Entry 5O9T (X-ray diffraction, 2.15 A resolution); this record covers chains A and C.

Chain A:
Molecule: Glycylpeptide N-tetradecanoyltransferase 1
From: Homo sapiens
Notes: EC 2.3.1.97
UniProtKB: P30419 (NMT1_HUMAN); numbering as in UniProt (aligned over 99-496)
Sequence (402 residues; numbered 95 to 496; the number before each row is that of its first residue):
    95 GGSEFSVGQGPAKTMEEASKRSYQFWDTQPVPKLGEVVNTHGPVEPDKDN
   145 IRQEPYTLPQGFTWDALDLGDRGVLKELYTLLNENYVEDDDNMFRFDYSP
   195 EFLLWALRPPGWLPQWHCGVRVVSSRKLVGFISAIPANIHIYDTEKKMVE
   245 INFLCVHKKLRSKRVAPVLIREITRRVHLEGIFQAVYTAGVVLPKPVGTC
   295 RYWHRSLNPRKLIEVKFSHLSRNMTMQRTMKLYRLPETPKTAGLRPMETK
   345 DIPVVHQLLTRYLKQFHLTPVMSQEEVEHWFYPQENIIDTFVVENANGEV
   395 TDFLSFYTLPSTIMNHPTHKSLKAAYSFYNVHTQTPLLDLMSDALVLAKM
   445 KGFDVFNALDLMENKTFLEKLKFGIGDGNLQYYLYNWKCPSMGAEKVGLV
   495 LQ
Not modelled in the structure: 95-104
Differences from the reference sequence: expression tag (95-98)
Curated features (UniProtKB/Swiss-Prot):
  - binding site (tetradecanoyl-CoA): Q118, F119, W120, F247, L248, C249, V250, S256, R258, V259, A260
Residues lining bound ligands: tetradecanoyl-coa (MYA): R115, Y117, Q118, F119, W120, N179, Y180, V181, V243, I245, N246, F247, L248, C249, V250, R255, S256, K257, R258, V259, A260, P261, I264, I267, T268, V271, H272, I276, F277, Q278, A279, Y281, T282, A283, V285, L287, Y479

Chain C:
Molecule: 1IP-cys-phe-ser-lys-pro-arg
Sequence (7 residues; row label = number of the first residue in the row):
     1 XCFSKPR
Modified residues: 1IP (n~2~-(phosphonoacetyl)-L-asparagine) at position 1

How chain A and chain C interact:
Residue-residue contacts - 47 pairs, chain A then chain C:
  Y180(A) with 1IP_1(C)
  V181(A) with 1IP_1(C); F3(C)
  E182(A) with F3(C)
  D183(A) with F3(C); K5(C), salt bridge
  D185(A) with K5(C), salt bridge
  M187(A) with K5(C)
  F188(A) with F3(C), hydrophobic
  F190(A) with 1IP_1(C); C2(C); F3(C), hydrophobic
  Y192(A) with 1IP_1(C)
  N246(A) with 1IP_1(C)
  T282(A) with 1IP_1(C)
  A283(A) with 1IP_1(C)
  G284(A) with C2(C)
  R295(A) with R7(C)
  Y296(A) with 1IP_1(C); C2(C); S4(C)
  H298(A) with S4(C), hydrogen bond; K5(C), hydrogen bond (side chain-backbone); P6(C)
  F311(A) with F3(C), hydrophobic; S4(C); K5(C); P6(C)
  S312(A) with P6(C)
  Y401(A) with 1IP_1(C)
  L403(A) with 1IP_1(C)
  S405(A) with F3(C)
  Y420(A) with 1IP_1(C)
  I469(A) with P6(C); R7(C), hydrogen bond (backbone-backbone)
  G470(A) with S4(C); K5(C); P6(C); R7(C)
  D471(A) with S4(C), hydrogen bond (backbone-side chain); K5(C), salt bridge; R7(C)
  G472(A) with S4(C), hydrogen bond (backbone-side chain)
  N473(A) with C2(C), hydrogen bond (backbone-side chain)
  L474(A) with 1IP_1(C); C2(C), hydrophobic
  Q496(A) with 1IP_1(C)
Also at the interface, not in a pair above, chain A (30 interface residues in all): D184

Summary:
30 residues of chain A and 7 residues of chain C are in contact, with 6 hydrogen bonds and 3 salt bridges.
Polar pairs include D183(A)-K5(C), D185(A)-K5(C) and D471(A)-K5(C). Ligands of chain A: tetradecanoyl-coa.
UniProt lists 11 tetradecanoyl-CoA-binding residues on chain A.
Here chain A is Glycylpeptide N-tetradecanoyltransferase 1 (Homo sapiens) and chain C is
1IP-cys-phe-ser-lys-pro-arg. Entry 5O9T (HsNMT1 in complex with CoA and acetylated-NCFSKPK peptide) was
determined by X-ray diffraction (same publication as 5O9S, 5O9U and 5O9V).
